Entry 7AHO (electron microscopy, 4.18 A resolution (low resolution: residue-level contacts below are approximate; hydrogen-bond / salt-bridge calls are withheld)); this record covers chains C and F of the 6 polymer chains in the assembly.

[Chain C]
Protein: RuvB-like 1
From: Homo sapiens
Notes: EC 3.6.4.12
UniProt: Q9Y265 (RUVB1_HUMAN); the construct has insertions or renumbered stretches relative to UniProt, so the offset changes along the chain: 15-138 = UniProt 1-124; 146-367 = UniProt 235-456
Amino-acid sequence (476 residues; numbered -5 to 367 plus 110 insertion-coded residues; 7 numbers in that range are skipped by the numbering (no residue carries them; nothing is unmodelled there); the number before each row is that of its first residue; a row labelled like 138A-138Z holds insertion residues (138A, then the next letters in order); numbers below 1 keep their minus sign (His-5 is residue -5)):
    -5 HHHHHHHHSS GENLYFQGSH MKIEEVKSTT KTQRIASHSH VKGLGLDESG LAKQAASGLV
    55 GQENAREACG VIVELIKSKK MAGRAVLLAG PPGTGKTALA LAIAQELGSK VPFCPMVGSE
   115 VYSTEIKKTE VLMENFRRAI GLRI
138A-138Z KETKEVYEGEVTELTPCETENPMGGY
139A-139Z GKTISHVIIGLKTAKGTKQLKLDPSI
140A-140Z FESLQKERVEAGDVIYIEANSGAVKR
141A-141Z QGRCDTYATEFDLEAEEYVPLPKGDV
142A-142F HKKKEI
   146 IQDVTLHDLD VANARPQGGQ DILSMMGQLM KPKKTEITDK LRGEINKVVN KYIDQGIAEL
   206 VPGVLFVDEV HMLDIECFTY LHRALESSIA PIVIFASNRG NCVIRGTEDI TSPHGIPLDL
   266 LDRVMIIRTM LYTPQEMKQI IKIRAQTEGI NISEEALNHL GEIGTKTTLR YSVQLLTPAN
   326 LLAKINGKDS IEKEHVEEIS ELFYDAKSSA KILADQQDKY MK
Not modelled in the structure: -5 to 23, 138A-138Z, 139A-139Z, 140A-140Z, 141A-141Z, 142A-142F, 156-182, 364-367
Differences from the reference sequence: expression tag (-5 to 14)
Swiss-Prot annotation at these positions:
  - binding site (ATP): Gly84 to Thr91
  - modified residue: Lys364 (N6-acetyllysine)
  - cross-link (Glycyl lysine isopeptide (Lys-Gly)): Lys16 (interchain with G-Cter in SUMO2), Lys141W (interchain with G-Cter in SUMO1), Lys356 (interchain with G-Cter in SUMO2)
Small-molecule neighbours: ADP (adenosine-5'-diphosphate): Ser31, His32, His34, Gly52, Leu53, Val54, Pro86, Gly87, Thr88, Gly89, Lys90, Thr91, Ala92, Tyr277, Ile285, Leu314, Arg315, Val318
From the paper describing this entry:
  - binding site for ADP: His32, His34

[Chain F]
Protein: RuvB-like 2
From: Homo sapiens
Notes: EC 3.6.4.12
UniProt: Q9Y230 (RUVB2_HUMAN); the construct has insertions or renumbered stretches relative to UniProt, so the offset changes along the chain: 16-146 = UniProt 1-131; 155-378 = UniProt 240-463
Amino-acid sequence (481 residues; each row starts with the number of its first residue; note: 8 numbers in that range are skipped by the numbering (no residue carries them; nothing is unmodelled there); a row labelled like 146A-146Z holds insertion residues (146A, then the next letters in order); numbers below 1 keep their minus sign (Met-2 is residue -2)):
    -2 MADLNWISAG HAIADVGTMA TVTATTKVPE IRDVTRIERI GAHSHIRGLG LDDALEPRQA
    58 SQGMVGQLAA RRAAGVVLEM IREGKIAGRA VLIAGQPGTG KTAIAMGMAQ ALGPDTPFTA
   118 IAGSEIFSLE MSKTEALTQA FRRSIGVRI
146A-146Z KEETEIIEGEVVEIQIDRPATGTGSK
147A-147Z VGKLTLKTTEMETIYDLGTKMIESLT
148A-148Z KDKVQAGDVITIDKATGKISKLGRSF
149A-149Z TRARDYDAMGSQTKFVQCPDGELQKR
150A-150D KEVV
   155 HTVSLHEIDV INSRTQGFLA LFSGDTGEIK SEVREQINAK VAEWREEGKA EIIPGVLFID
   215 EVHMLDIESF SFLNRALESD MAPVLIMATN RGITRIRGTS YQSPHGIPID LLDRLLIVST
   275 TPYSEKDTKQ ILRIRCEEED VEMSEDAYTV LTRIGLETSL RYAIQLITAA SLVCRKRKGT
   335 EVQVDDIKRV YSLFLDESRS TQYMKEYQDA FLFNELKGET MDTS
Not modelled in the structure: -2 to 60, 146A-146Z, 147A-147Z, 148A-148Z, 149A-149Z, 150A-150D, 169-186, 369-378
Differences from the reference sequence: initiating methionine (-2); expression tag (-1 to 15)
Swiss-Prot annotation at these positions:
  - binding site (ATP): Gly92 to Thr99
  - modified residue: Ala17 (N-acetylalanine), Ser352 (Phosphoserine)
  - cross-link (Glycyl lysine isopeptide (Lys-Gly)): Lys24 (interchain with G-Cter in SUMO2), Lys359 (interchain with G-Cter in SUMO2), Lys371 (interchain with G-Cter in SUMO2)

[Interface between chain C and chain F]
Residue-residue contacts (57; chain C residue first):
  Gly44(C) with Lys330(F)
  Leu45(C) with Arg343(F)
  Asn58(C) with Ser346(F); Leu347(F)
  Glu61(C) with Arg343(F); Leu347(F)
  Ala62(C) with Phe348(F)
  Val65(C) with Phe348(F)
  Ile66(C) with Phe348(F)
  Glu68(C) with Leu326(F)
  Leu69(C) with Leu326(F)
  Ser72(C) with Leu326(F)
  Lys74(C) with Glu293(F)
  Arg78(C) with Ile318(F); Gln319(F); Thr322(F)
  Ala83(C) with Ser354(F)
  Gly84(C) with Met358(F)
  Pro85(C) with Tyr361(F)
  Pro86(C) with Tyr361(F)
  Lys121(C) with Leu126(F)
  Thr123(C) with Leu126(F)
  Ile220(C) with Ser121(F); Phe124(F)
  Glu221(C) with Phe124(F)
  Thr224(C) with Ser121(F)
  Arg228(C) with Glu127(F)
  Asn243(C) with Met358(F); Gln362(F)
  Arg244(C) with Met358(F)
  Asn246(C) with Thr355(F); Lys359(F)
  Gly251(C) with Arg251(F)
  Thr252(C) with Met218(F); Arg249(F)
  Glu253(C) with Arg249(F)
  Asp254(C) with Arg249(F)
  Ile255(C) with Arg245(F)
  Pro258(C) with Glu351(F)
  His259(C) with Ser354(F); Met358(F)
  Leu263(C) with Asn244(F)
  Leu266(C) with Arg315(F)
  Asp267(C) with Arg315(F); Gln319(F)
  Arg268(C) with Gln319(F)
  Val269(C) with Arg315(F); Gln319(F)
  Met270(C) with Gln319(F); Phe348(F)
  Ile271(C) with Phe348(F); Leu349(F); Glu351(F); Ser354(F)
  Arg273(C) with Leu349(F); Tyr357(F)
  Lys352(C) with Phe365(F)
Interface residues without a listed pair, chain C (46 interface residues in all): Lys122, Asp184, Gly245, Ile272, Leu276
Interface residues without a listed pair, chain F (31 interface residues in all): Asp350

[Summary]
The interface between chain C and chain F involves 46 residues on one side and 31 on the other. Chain C binds
ADP. From UniProt: 8 ATP-binding residues on chain C; 8 ATP-binding residues on chain F. From the paper: a
binding site for ADP at His32(C) and His34(C).
Here chain C is RuvB-like 1 and chain F is RuvB-like 2, both from Homo sapiens. Entry 7AHO (RUVBL1-RUVBL2
heterohexameric ring after binding of RNA helicase DHX34) was determined by electron microscopy.
